8XQC - chains A and B of the 3 polymer chains in the assembly; structure by electron microscopy, 3.25 A resolution.

[Chain A]
Molecule: DNA (cytosine-5)-methyltransferase 1
Source organism: Homo sapiens
Notes: EC 2.1.1.37
Reference sequence: P26358 (DNMT1_HUMAN); residues 351-1616 here = UniProt positions 351-1616
Amino-acid sequence (1271 residues; numbered 346 to 1616; the number before each row is that of its first residue):
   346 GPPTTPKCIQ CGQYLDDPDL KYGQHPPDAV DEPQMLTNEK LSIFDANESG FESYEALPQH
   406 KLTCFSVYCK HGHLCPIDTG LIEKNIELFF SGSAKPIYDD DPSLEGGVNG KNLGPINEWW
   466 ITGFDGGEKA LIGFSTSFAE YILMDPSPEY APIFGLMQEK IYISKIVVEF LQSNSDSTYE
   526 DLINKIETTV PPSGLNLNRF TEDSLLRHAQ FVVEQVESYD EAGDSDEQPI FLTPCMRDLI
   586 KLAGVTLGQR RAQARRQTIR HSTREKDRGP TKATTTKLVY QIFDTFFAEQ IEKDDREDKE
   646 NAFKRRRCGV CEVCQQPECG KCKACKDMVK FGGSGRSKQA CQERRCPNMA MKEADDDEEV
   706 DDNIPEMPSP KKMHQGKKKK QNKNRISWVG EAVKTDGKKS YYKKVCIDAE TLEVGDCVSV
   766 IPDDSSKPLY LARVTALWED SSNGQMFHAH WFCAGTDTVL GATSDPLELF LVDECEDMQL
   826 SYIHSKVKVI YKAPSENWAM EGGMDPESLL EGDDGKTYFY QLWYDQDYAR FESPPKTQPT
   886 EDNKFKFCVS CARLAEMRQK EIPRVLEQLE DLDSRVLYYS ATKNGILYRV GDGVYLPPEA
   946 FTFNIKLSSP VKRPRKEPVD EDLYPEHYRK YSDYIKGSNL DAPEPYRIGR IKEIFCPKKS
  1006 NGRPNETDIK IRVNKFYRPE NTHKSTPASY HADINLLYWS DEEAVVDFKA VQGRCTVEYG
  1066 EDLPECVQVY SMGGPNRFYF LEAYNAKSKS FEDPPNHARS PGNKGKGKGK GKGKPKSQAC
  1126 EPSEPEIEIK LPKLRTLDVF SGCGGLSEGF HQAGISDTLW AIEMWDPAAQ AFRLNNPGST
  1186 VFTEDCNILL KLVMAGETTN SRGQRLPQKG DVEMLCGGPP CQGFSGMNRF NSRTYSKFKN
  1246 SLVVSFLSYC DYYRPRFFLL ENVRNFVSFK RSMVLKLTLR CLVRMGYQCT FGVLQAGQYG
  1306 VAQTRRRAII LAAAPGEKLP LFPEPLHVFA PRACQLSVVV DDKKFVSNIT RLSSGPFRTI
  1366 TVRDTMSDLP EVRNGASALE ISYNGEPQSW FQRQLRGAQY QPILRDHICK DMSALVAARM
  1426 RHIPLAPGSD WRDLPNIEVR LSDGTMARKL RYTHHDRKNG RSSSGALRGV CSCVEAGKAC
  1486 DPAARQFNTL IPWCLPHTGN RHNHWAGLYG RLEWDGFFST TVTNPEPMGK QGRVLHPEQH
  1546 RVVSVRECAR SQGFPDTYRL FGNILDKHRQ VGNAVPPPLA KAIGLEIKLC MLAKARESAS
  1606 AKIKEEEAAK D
Not modelled in the structure: 346-613, 640-719, 727-730, 735-743, 850-859, 883-889, 954-961, 1107-1134, 1480-1483, 1606-1616
Construct notes: expression tag (346-350)
Ion coordination: Zn2+ site 1: His-793, Cys-820, Cys-893, Cys-896; Zn2+ site 2: Cys-1476, Cys-1478, Cys-1485, His-1502
Ligand contacts: S-adenosylhomocysteine (SAH): Gly-614, Pro-615, Phe-1145, Ile-1167, Glu-1168, Met-1169, Trp-1170, Glu-1189, Asp-1190, Cys-1191, Pro-1225, Tyr-1240, Lys-1244, Leu-1247

[Chain B]
Molecule: 12-nt DNA strand
Sequence (12 nucleotides; numbered 1 to 12; the number before each row is that of its first residue):
     1 ACTTACGGAA GG
Modified positions: 5CM (5-methyl-2'-deoxy-cytidine-5'-monophosphate) at position 6

[How chain A and chain B interact]
Pairs across the interface (29; chain A residue first):
  Gly-1231(A) / DG7(B)  hydrogen bond to the base
  Gly-1231(A) / DG8(B)  base contact
  Asn-1233(A) / DG7(B)  hydrogen bond to the base
  Arg-1234(A) / 5CM_6(B)  hydrogen bond to the base
  Arg-1234(A) / DG7(B)  hydrogen bond to the sugar
  Arg-1269(A) / DG11(B)  salt bridge to the phosphate
  Ser-1273(A) / DA10(B)  sugar contact
  Gln-1340(A) / DG12(B)  sugar contact
  Ser-1342(A) / DG12(B)  phosphate contact
  Val-1344(A) / DG11(B)  phosphate contact
  Arg-1490(A) / DT4(B)  phosphate contact
  Arg-1490(A) / DA5(B)  salt bridge to the phosphate
  Cys-1499(A) / DA5(B)  hydrogen bond to the phosphate
  Cys-1499(A) / 5CM_6(B)  base contact
  His-1502(A) / 5CM_6(B)  salt bridge to the phosphate
  Thr-1503(A) / 5CM_6(B)  phosphate contact
  Thr-1503(A) / DG7(B)  phosphate contact
  Arg-1506(A) / DG7(B)  salt bridge to the phosphate
  His-1507(A) / 5CM_6(B)  hydrogen bond to the phosphate
  His-1507(A) / DG7(B)  salt bridge to the phosphate
  His-1507(A) / DG8(B)  base contact
  Trp-1510(A) / 5CM_6(B)  base contact
  Glu-1531(A) / DT4(B)  base contact
  Met-1533(A) / DT4(B)  sugar contact
  Met-1533(A) / DA5(B)  phosphate contact
  Met-1533(A) / 5CM_6(B)  hydrogen bond to the base
  Lys-1535(A) / 5CM_6(B)  base contact
  Lys-1535(A) / DG7(B)  hydrogen bond to the base
  Leu-1570(A) / DC2(B)  phosphate contact
Other interface residues (no listed pair), chain A (26 interface residues in all): Met-1232, Asn-1236, Arg-1276, Asp-1416, Trp-1498, Leu-1500, Gly-1534
Other interface residues (no listed pair), chain B (10 interface residues in all): DT3

[Summary]
26 residues of chain A and 10 residues of chain B are in contact; the contacts include 8 hydrogen bonds and 5
salt bridges. Polar contacts include Gly-1231(A)/DG7(B), Asn-1233(A)/DG7(B) and Arg-1234(A)/5CM_6(B). Bound to
chain A: S-adenosylhomocysteine.
Chain A is DNA (cytosine-5)-methyltransferase 1 (Homo sapiens) and chain B is a 12-nt DNA strand; the
structure, Cryo-EM structure of human DNMT1 (aa:351-1616) in complex with ubiquitinated PAF15 and
hemimethylated DNA analog, was determined by electron microscopy.
